7SVX - chains A and C of the 4 polymer chains in the assembly; structure by X-ray diffraction, 3.90 A resolution.

Chain A:
Protein: Multidrug transporter EmrE
Source organism: Escherichia coli (strain K12)
UniProt: P23895 (EMRE_ECOLI); residue numbers follow UniProt; this construct covers 1-110
Sequence (110 residues; each row starts with the number of its first residue):
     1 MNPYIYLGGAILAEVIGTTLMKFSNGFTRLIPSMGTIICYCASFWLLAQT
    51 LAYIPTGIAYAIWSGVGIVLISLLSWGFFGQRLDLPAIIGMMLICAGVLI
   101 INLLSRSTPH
Unresolved in the structure: 1, 105-110
Differences from the reference sequence: engineered mutation Asn25 (Glu in P23895), Ile31 (Trp in P23895), Met34 (Val in P23895)
Small-molecule neighbours: harmane (CN9): Glu14, Tyr40, Phe44, Trp63
Swiss-Prot annotation at these positions:
  - site: Tyr4 (Required for proper coupling between the substrate transport and the proton gradient), Glu14 (Essential for translocation and for substrate and proton binding), Tyr40 (Involved in substrate binding), Tyr60 (Involved in substrate binding), Trp63 (Involved in substrate binding), His110 (Important for activity)
Reported in the primary citation:
  - binding site for harmane: Glu14, Tyr60, Trp63
  - mutagenesis - S43A, W63F: unchanged catalytic activity on TPA+
  - mutagenesis - S43A, W63F: unchanged catalytic activity on PheGdm+
  - mutagenesis - Y60F: abolished catalytic activity
  - specificity-determining residues: Trp63

Chain C:
Protein: L10 monobody
Source organism: Homo sapiens
Notes: antibody fragment or engineered binder
Sequence (91 residues; each row starts with the number of its first residue):
     2 VSSVPTKLEVVAATPTSLLISWDAGHWWEWVTYYRITYGETGGNSPVQEF
    52 TVPGYSSTATISGLKPGVDYTITVYAPTSDYGSPISINYRT
Unresolved in the structure: 2

How chain A and chain C interact:
Residue-residue contacts (15; chain A residue first):
  Asn25(A) with Tyr82(C), hydrogen bond
  Phe27(A) with Thr33(C)
  Thr28(A) with Val32(C); Thr33(C), hydrogen bond (backbone-side chain); Tyr82(C)
  Arg29(A) with Trp29(C), hydrogen bond (side chain-backbone); Glu30(C); Thr33(C); Tyr82(C)
  Leu30(A) with Trp31(C), hydrogen bond (backbone-backbone); Val32(C); Thr33(C); Tyr56(C), hydrophobic
  Ile31(A) with Trp31(C), hydrophobic
  Ser33(A) with Thr33(C)
Other interface residues (no listed pair), chain C (10 interface residues in all): Trp28, Gly55, Pro78

Overview:
The interface between chain A and chain C involves 7 residues on one side and 10 on the other, with 4 hydrogen
bonds. Polar contacts include Asn25(A)-Tyr82(C), Thr28(A)-Thr33(C) and Arg29(A)-Trp29(C). From the paper: a
binding site for harmane at Glu14(A), Tyr60(A) and Trp63(A); Y60F of chain A abolishes catalytic activity; 3
substitutions were tested in all.
Here chain A is Multidrug transporter EmrE (Escherichia coli (strain K12)) and chain C is L10 monobody (Homo
sapiens). Entry 7SVX (Structure of EmrE-D3 mutant in complex with monobody L10 and harmane) was determined by
X-ray diffraction, deposited together with 7MGX, 7MH6, 7SSU, 7SV9, 7SZT and 7T00.
